8R3M - chains D and F of the 10 polymer chains in the assembly; structure by electron microscopy, 3.49 A resolution.

# Chain D
Name: DNA-directed RNA polymerase subunit beta'
From: Mycolicibacterium smegmatis MC2 155
Reference sequence: A0QS66 (RPOC_MYCS2); residues 1-1317 here = UniProt positions 1-1317
Chain sequence (1317 residues; numbered 1 to 1317; the number before each row is that of its first residue):
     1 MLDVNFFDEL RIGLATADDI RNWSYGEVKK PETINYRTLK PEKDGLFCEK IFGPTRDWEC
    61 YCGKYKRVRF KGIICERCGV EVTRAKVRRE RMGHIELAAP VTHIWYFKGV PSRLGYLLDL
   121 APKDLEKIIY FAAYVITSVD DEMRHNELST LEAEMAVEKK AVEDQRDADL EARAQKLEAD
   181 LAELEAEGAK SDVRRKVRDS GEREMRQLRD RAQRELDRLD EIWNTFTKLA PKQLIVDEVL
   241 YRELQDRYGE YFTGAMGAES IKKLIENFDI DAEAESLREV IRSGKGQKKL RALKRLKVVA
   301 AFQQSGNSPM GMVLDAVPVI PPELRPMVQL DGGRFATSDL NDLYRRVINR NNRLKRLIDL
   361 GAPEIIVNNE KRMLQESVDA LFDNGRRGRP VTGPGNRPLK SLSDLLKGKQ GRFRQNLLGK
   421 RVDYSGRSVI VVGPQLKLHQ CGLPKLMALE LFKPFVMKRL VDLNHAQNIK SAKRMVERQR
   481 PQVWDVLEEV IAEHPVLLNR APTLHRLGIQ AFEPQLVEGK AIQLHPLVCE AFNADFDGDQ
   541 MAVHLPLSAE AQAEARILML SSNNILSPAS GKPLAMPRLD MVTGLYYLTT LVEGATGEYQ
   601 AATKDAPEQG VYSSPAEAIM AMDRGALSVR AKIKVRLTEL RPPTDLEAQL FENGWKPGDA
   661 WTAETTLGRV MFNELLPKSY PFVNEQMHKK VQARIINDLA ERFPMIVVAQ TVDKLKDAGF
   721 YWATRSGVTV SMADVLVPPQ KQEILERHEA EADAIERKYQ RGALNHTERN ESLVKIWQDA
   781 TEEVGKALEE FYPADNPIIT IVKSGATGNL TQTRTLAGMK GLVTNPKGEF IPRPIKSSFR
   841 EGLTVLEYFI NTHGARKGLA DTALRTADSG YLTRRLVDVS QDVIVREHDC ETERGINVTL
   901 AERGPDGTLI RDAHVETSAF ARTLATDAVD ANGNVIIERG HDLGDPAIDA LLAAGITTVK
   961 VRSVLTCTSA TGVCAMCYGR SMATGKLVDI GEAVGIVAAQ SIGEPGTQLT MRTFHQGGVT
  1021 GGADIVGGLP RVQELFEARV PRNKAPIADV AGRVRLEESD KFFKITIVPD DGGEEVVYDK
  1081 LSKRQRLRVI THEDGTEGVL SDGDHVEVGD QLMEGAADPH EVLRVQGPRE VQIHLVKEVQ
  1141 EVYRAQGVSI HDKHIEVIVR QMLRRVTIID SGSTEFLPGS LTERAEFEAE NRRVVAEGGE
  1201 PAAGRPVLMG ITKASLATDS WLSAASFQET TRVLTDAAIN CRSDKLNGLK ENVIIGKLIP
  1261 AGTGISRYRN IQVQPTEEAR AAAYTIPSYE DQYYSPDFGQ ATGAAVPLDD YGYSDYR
Disordered / not traced: 1-3, 1284-1317
Ion coordination: Zn2+ site 1: Cys60, Cys62, Cys75, Cys78; Mg2+: Asp535, Asp537, Asp539 (shared with 1 residue of chain H); Zn2+ site 2: Cys890, Cys967, Cys974, Cys977
Swiss-Prot annotation at these positions:
  - binding site (Zn(2+)): Cys60, Cys62, Cys75, Cys78, Cys890, Cys967, Cys974, Cys977
  - binding site (Mg(2+)): Asp535, Asp537, Asp539

# Chain F
Name: RNA polymerase sigma factor SigA
From: Mycolicibacterium smegmatis MC2 155
Reference sequence: A0QW02 (A0QW02_MYCS2); residues 1-466 here = UniProt positions 1-466
Chain sequence (466 residues; numbered 1 to 466; the number before each row is that of its first residue):
     1 MAATKASPAT EEPVKRTATK TPAKKAPAKR AAKSAAAKAG GKAPAKKAPA KRAAKGTAAK
    61 PEDGVTDDLE VTDDLEAEPG EDLDVEDTDL ELDDLDSDDD TAVEDEEEEA DAATPAVATA
   121 KAADDDIDEP SEKDKASGDF VWDEEESEAL RQARKDAELT ASADSVRAYL KQIGKVALLN
   181 AEEEVELAKR IEAGLYATQK LAELAEKGEK LPVQQRRDMQ WICRDGDRAK NHLLEANLRL
   241 VVSLAKRYTG RGMAFLDLIQ EGNLGLIRAV EKFDYTKGYK FSTYATWWIR QAITRAMADQ
   301 ARTIRIPVHM VEVINKLGRI QRELLQDLGR EPTPEELAKE MDITPEKVLE IQQYAREPIS
   361 LDQTIGDEGD SQLGDFIEDS EAVVAVDAVS FTLLQDQLQS VLETLSEREA GVVRLRFGLT
   421 DGQPRTLDEI GQVYGVTRER IRQIESKTMS KLRHPSRSQV LRDYLD
Disordered / not traced: 1-163, 466

# Chain D / chain F interface
Residue-residue contacts (80; chain D residue first):
  Thr33(D) - Thr303(F)  hydrogen bond (side chain-backbone)
  Ile34(D) - Ile304(F)
  Asn35(D) - Ile304(F)
  Tyr36(D) - Ile304(F)  hydrophobic
  Tyr36(D) - Arg305(F)
  Tyr36(D) - Ile306(F)  hydrophobic
  Tyr36(D) - Pro307(F)
  Tyr36(D) - Tyr354(F)  hydrophobic
  Arg37(D) - Tyr354(F)
  Arg69(D) - Asp421(F)
  Arg69(D) - Gln423(F)
  Glu238(D) - Gln172(F)
  Pro326(D) - Leu361(F)
  Val328(D) - Leu361(F)  hydrophobic
  Gly332(D) - Arg356(F)
  Gly333(D) - Arg356(F)  hydrogen bond (backbone-side chain)
  Arg334(D) - Arg356(F)
  Phe335(D) - Pro358(F)
  Phe335(D) - Ile359(F)  hydrogen bond (backbone-backbone)
  Ala336(D) - Ile359(F)
  Ala336(D) - Leu361(F)  hydrophobic
  Thr337(D) - Pro358(F)
  Thr337(D) - Ile359(F)  hydrogen bond (backbone-backbone)
  Thr337(D) - Ser360(F)
  Thr337(D) - Leu361(F)  hydrogen bond (backbone-backbone)
  Ser338(D) - Leu361(F)
  Ser338(D) - Asp362(F)
  Asp339(D) - Ser360(F)
  Asp339(D) - Asp362(F)
  Asp342(D) - Thr303(F)  hydrogen bond
  Arg345(D) - Gln300(F)
  Arg345(D) - Arg302(F)
  Arg345(D) - Thr303(F)
  Asn349(D) - Gln300(F)
  Arg350(D) - Asp257(F)  salt bridge
  Arg353(D) - Asp257(F)  salt bridge
  Arg353(D) - Gln260(F)
  Arg353(D) - Glu261(F)  salt bridge
  Arg353(D) - Gln300(F)  hydrogen bond
  Leu357(D) - Gln260(F)
  Leu357(D) - Leu264(F)  hydrophobic
  Leu360(D) - Ile267(F)  hydrophobic
  Gly361(D) - Lys230(F)
  Pro363(D) - Asn231(F)
  Pro363(D) - Leu234(F)
  Pro363(D) - Glu235(F)
  Ile365(D) - Tyr169(F)  hydrophobic
  Ile365(D) - Glu235(F)
  Ile366(D) - Gln260(F)  hydrogen bond (backbone-side chain)
  Ile366(D) - Asn263(F)
  Ile366(D) - Ile267(F)  hydrophobic
  Asn369(D) - Tyr169(F)
  Asn369(D) - Leu256(F)
  Asn369(D) - Gln260(F)  hydrogen bond
  Glu370(D) - Gln260(F)  hydrogen bond
  Arg372(D) - Ser165(F)  hydrogen bond (side chain-backbone)
  Arg372(D) - Ala168(F)
  Met373(D) - Leu256(F)  hydrophobic
  Met373(D) - Asp257(F)
  Met373(D) - Gln260(F)
  Glu376(D) - Ser165(F)  hydrogen bond
  Arg389(D) - Asp164(F)  salt bridge
  Arg397(D) - Ser360(F)  hydrogen bond
  Lys400(D) - Asp362(F)
  Lys400(D) - Gln372(F)  hydrogen bond
  Lys409(D) - Gly369(F)
  Lys409(D) - Asp370(F)  salt bridge
  Gln410(D) - Gly369(F)  hydrogen bond (side chain-backbone)
  Gln410(D) - Gln372(F)
  Asn468(D) - Val460(F)
  Asn468(D) - Asp463(F)
  Asn468(D) - Tyr464(F)
  Ile469(D) - Val386(F)  hydrophobic
  Ile469(D) - Val389(F)  hydrophobic
  Ile469(D) - Ser390(F)
  Ile469(D) - Leu393(F)  hydrophobic
  Lys470(D) - Asp387(F)
  Lys470(D) - Ser390(F)
  Lys470(D) - Asp463(F)
  Ser471(D) - Asp463(F)  hydrogen bond (backbone-side chain)
Interface residues without a listed pair, chain D (51 interface residues in all): Glu32, Arg242, Met327, Leu330, Asn341, Arg356, Glu364, Met457, Lys473
Interface residues without a listed pair, chain F (49 interface residues in all): Lys175, Leu238, Ala254, His309, Met310, Ile377

# Summary
51 residues of chain D and 49 residues of chain F are in contact, with 16 hydrogen bonds and 5 salt bridges.
Among the polar pairs are Arg350(D)-Asp257(F), Arg353(D)-Asp257(F) and Arg353(D)-Glu261(F). UniProt lists 8
Zn2+-binding residues and 3 Mg2+-binding residues on chain D.
Chain D is DNA-directed RNA polymerase subunit beta' and chain F is RNA polymerase sigma factor SigA, both
from Mycolicibacterium smegmatis MC2 155; the structure, Mycobacterium smegnatis RNA polymerase transcription
initiation complex with SigmaA, RbpA, HelD N-terminal, CO and PCh loop ..., was determined by electron
microscopy (same publication as 8Q3I, 8QN8, 8QTI, 8QU6, 8R2M, 8R6P and 8R6R).
